PDB entry 8G8E | electron microscopy, 3.90 A resolution | chains J and X of the 3 polymer chains in the assembly

[Chain J]
Molecule: Lin28b DNA
Sequence (182 nucleotides; row label = number of the first residue in the row; numbers below 1 keep their minus sign (DG-106 is residue -106)):
  -106 GCATAAGTTA AGTGGTATTA ACATATCCTC AGTGGTGAGT ATTAACATGG AACTTACTCC
   -46 AACAATACAG ATGCTGAATA AATGTAGTCT AAGTGAAGAA AGAAGGAAAG GTGGGAGCTG
    14 CCATCACTCA GAATTGTCCA GCAGGGATTG TGCAAGCTTG TGAATAAAGA CACATACTTC
    74 AT
Disordered / not traced: -106 to -101, -68 to 75

[Chain X]
Molecule: POU domain, class 5, transcription factor 1
From: Homo sapiens
UniProtKB: Q01860 (PO5F1_HUMAN); residue numbers follow UniProt; this construct covers 1-360
Sequence (395 residues; row label = number of the first residue in the row; numbers below 1 keep their minus sign (Gly-34 is residue -34)):
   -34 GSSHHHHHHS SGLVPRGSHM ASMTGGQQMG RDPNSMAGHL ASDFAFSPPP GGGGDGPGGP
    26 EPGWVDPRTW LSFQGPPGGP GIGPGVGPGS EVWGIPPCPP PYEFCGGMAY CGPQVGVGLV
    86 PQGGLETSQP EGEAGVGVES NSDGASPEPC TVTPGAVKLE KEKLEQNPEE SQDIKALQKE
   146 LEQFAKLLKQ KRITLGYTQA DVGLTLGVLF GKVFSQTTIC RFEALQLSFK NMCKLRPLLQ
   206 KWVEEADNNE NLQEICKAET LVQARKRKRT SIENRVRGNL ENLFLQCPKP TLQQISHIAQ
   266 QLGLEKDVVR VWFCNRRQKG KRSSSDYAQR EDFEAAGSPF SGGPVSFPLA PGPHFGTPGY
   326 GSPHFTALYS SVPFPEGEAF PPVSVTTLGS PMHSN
Disordered / not traced: -34 to 139, 221-229, 289-360
Differences from the reference sequence: expression tag (-34 to 0)
Curated features (UniProtKB/Swiss-Prot):
  - DNA-binding region: Arg230 to Ser289 (Homeobox)
  - region (DNA-binding): Ser180 to Arg186, Ser193 to Asn196
  - motif: His4 to Ser12 (9aaTAD)
  - binding site (DNA): Arg157, Gln164
  - modified residue: Ser111 (Phosphoserine), Thr235 (Phosphothreonine), Ser236 (Phosphoserine), Ser289 (Phosphoserine), Ser290 (Phosphoserine), Ser355 (Phosphoserine)
  - cross-link: Lys123 (Glycyl lysine isopeptide (Lys-Gly) (interchain with G-Cter in SUMO))

[How chain J and chain X interact]
Contacting residue pairs (18; chain J residue first):
  DT-91(J) - Cys279(X)  base contact
  DT-91(J) - Lys286(X)  phosphate contact
  DA-90(J) - Gln283(X)  base contact
  DT-88(J) - Ser193(X)  phosphate contact
  DT-88(J) - Asn196(X)  phosphate contact
  DA-87(J) - Ser180(X)  phosphate contact
  DA-87(J) - Thr183(X)  sugar contact
  DA-87(J) - Asn196(X)  hydrogen bond to the phosphate
  DA-87(J) - Leu200(X)  phosphate contact
  DA-86(J) - Phe179(X)  phosphate contact
  DA-86(J) - Ser180(X)  hydrogen bond to the phosphate
  DA-86(J) - Thr182(X)  base contact
  DA-86(J) - Thr183(X)  hydrogen bond to the phosphate
  DA-86(J) - Arg232(X)  sugar contact
  DA-86(J) - Arg234(X)  hydrogen bond to the base
  DC-85(J) - Thr182(X)  base contact
  DC-85(J) - Arg234(X)  hydrogen bond to the sugar
  DA-84(J) - Thr182(X)  base contact
Other interface residues (no listed pair), chain J (8 interface residues in all): DT-89
Other interface residues (no listed pair), chain X (18 interface residues in all): Val178, Lys195, Lys231, Lys233, Ser236, Arg287

[Summary]
Chain J and chain X form an interface of 8 and 18 residues respectively; the contacts include 5 hydrogen
bonds. Polar contacts include DA-86(J)-Arg234(X), DC-85(J)-Arg234(X) and DA-87(J)-Asn196(X). UniProt lists a
DNA-binding region and DNA-binding residues Arg157(X) and Gln164(X) on chain X.
Chain J is Lin28b DNA and chain X is POU domain, class 5, transcription factor 1 (Homo sapiens); the
structure, Human Oct4 bound to nucleosome with human LIN28B sequence, was determined by electron microscopy
together with 8G87, 8G88, 8G8B and 8G8G from the same study.
